8F32 - chains E and D of the 5 polymer chains in the assembly; structure by electron microscopy, 3.71 A resolution.

# Chain E (and D)
Molecule: Erwinia chrysanthemi ligand-gated ion channel
Source organism: Dickeya dadantii
Notes: chain D of this document is another copy of the same molecule, construct and numbering; everything in this record applies to it too
UniProt: E0SJQ4 (E0SJQ4_DICD3); residues 1-322 here correspond to UniProt positions 22-343 (UniProt number = residue number + 21)
Amino-acid sequence (322 residues; row label = number of the first residue in the row):
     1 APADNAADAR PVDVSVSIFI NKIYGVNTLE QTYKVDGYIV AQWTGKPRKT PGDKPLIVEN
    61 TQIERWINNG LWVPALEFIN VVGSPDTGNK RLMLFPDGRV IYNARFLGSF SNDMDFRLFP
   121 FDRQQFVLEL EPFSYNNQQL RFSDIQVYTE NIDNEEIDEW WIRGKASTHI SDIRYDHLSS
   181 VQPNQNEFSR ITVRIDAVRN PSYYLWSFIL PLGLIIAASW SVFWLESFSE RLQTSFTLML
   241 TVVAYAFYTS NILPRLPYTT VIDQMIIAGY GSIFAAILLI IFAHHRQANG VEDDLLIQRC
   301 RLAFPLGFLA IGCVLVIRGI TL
Unresolved in the structure: 1-10, 318-322
Small-molecule neighbours: 3-aminopropane (3CN): Glu-77, Glu-131, Pro-132, Phe-133, His-177, Leu-178, Phe-188

# How chain E and chain D interact
Contacting residue pairs - 83 pairs, chain E then chain D:
  Ser-17(E) with His-177(D)
  Phe-19(E) with His-177(D)
  Lys-22(E) with Val-81(D); Ser-111(D), hydrogen bond
  Tyr-24(E) with Glu-30(D); Val-82(D)
  Lys-34(E) with Glu-30(D), salt bridge
  Asp-36(E) with Val-81(D); Gly-83(D)
  Tyr-38(E) with Glu-77(D), hydrogen bond; Ile-79(D); Phe-133(D), hydrophobic
  Val-40(E) with His-177(D); Val-181(D), hydrophobic
  Gln-42(E) with Ser-180(D); Val-181(D), hydrogen bond (side chain-backbone)
  Ile-57(E) with Ser-134(D)
  Glu-59(E) with Ala-75(D); Phe-133(D); Ser-134(D), hydrogen bond
  Asn-60(E) with Ala-75(D)
  Thr-61(E) with Asn-68(D)
  Arg-65(E) with Asn-68(D)
  Asp-86(E) with Gly-83(D); Ser-84(D), hydrogen bond (side chain-backbone)
  Asn-89(E) with Ala-75(D); Glu-77(D); Phe-133(D)
  Lys-90(E) with Phe-133(D)
  Arg-91(E) with Phe-133(D); Ser-134(D); Leu-178(D); Gln-182(D)
  Met-93(E) with Gln-182(D)
  Arg-99(E) with Val-181(D)
  Ile-101(E) with Val-181(D), hydrophobic
  Arg-105(E) with Glu-77(D), salt bridge; Phe-78(D), hydrogen bond (side chain-backbone); Ile-79(D), hydrogen bond (side chain-backbone); Val-81(D), hydrogen bond (side chain-backbone)
  Leu-107(E) with Val-82(D), hydrophobic; Gly-83(D)
  Tyr-148(E) with Asp-176(D); His-177(D)
  Glu-156(E) with Pro-257(D)
  Ile-157(E) with Met-114(D); Asp-115(D); Leu-256(D), hydrophobic; Pro-257(D); Tyr-258(D)
  Asn-200(E) with Pro-257(D)
  Ser-202(E) with Pro-257(D)
  Tyr-203(E) with Arg-255(D); Leu-256(D)
  Trp-206(E) with Ile-267(D)
  Pro-211(E) with Tyr-270(D), hydrophobic
  Leu-214(E) with Tyr-270(D), hydrophobic
  Ala-218(E) with Phe-236(D), hydrophobic; Met-239(D), hydrophobic
  Ser-221(E) with Leu-232(D); Phe-236(D); Ile-277(D)
  Trp-224(E) with Phe-228(D); Ile-281(D); His-284(D); His-285(D)
  Leu-225(E) with Leu-232(D), hydrophobic
  Glu-226(E) with His-284(D), salt bridge
  Glu-230(E) with Gln-233(D)
  Thr-234(E) with Gln-233(D); Phe-236(D)
  Leu-238(E) with Phe-236(D), hydrophobic
  Leu-240(E) with Leu-240(D), hydrophobic
  Thr-241(E) with Phe-236(D); Leu-240(D)
  Ala-244(E) with Leu-240(D), hydrophobic; Val-243(D), hydrophobic
  Tyr-245(E) with Val-243(D), hydrophobic; Tyr-270(D)
  Phe-247(E) with Phe-247(D), hydrophobic
  Tyr-248(E) with Ala-246(D); Phe-247(D), hydrophobic; Ser-250(D)
Interface residues without a listed pair, chain E (62 interface residues in all): Asn-21, Gln-62, Thr-87, Gly-88, Phe-95, Asn-103, Ala-104, Glu-150, Asp-158, Glu-159, Ile-215, Ala-217, Val-222, Gln-233, Thr-237, Asn-251
Interface residues without a listed pair, chain D (52 interface residues in all): Gln-31, Ile-67, Asn-80, Phe-116, Tyr-135, Gln-139, Tyr-175, Ser-229, Thr-237, Thr-259, Phe-274

# Overview
The interface between chain E and chain D involves 62 residues on one side and 52 on the other, with 8
hydrogen bonds and 3 salt bridges. Polar pairs include Lys-34(E)/Glu-30(D), Arg-105(E)/Glu-77(D) and
Glu-226(E)/His-284(D). Bound to chain E: 3-aminopropane.
Chain E and chain D are both Erwinia chrysanthemi ligand-gated ion channel (Dickeya dadantii); the structure,
ELIC with Propylamine in SMA nanodiscs with 2:1:1 POPC:POPE:POPG, was determined by electron microscopy
together with 8TWV, 8TWZ, 8F33, 8F34 and 8F35 from the same study.
